Entry 4CE4 (electron microscopy, 4.90 A resolution (low resolution: residue-level contacts below are approximate; hydrogen-bond / salt-bridge calls are withheld)); this record covers chains A and Q of the 38 polymer chains in the assembly.

Chain A:
Molecule: 16S Ribosomal RNA
Source organism: Sus scrofa domestica
Sequence (1570 nucleotides; row label = number of the first residue in the row):
     1 ACCAAAGCUA GCUCAACAUN NNN
    28 NNNNNNN
    38 NNNNNNN
    24 NNNN
    35 NNN
    45 AAAUAAAAUA AAACAUUCAC CUAACAUUAA AGUAUAGGAG AUAGAAAUUU UUAUCCUGAC
   105 GCUAUAGAGA UAGUACCGUA AGG
  127A G
   128 AAAGAUGAAA GAAUAAAAUA AAAGUAAAAA AAAGCAAAGA UUACCCCUUC UACCUUUUGC
   188 AUAAUGGUUU AACCAGAAAA AAUCUAACAA AGAGAACUUU AGCUAGAUAC CCCGAAACCA
   248 GACGAGCUAC CCAUGAGCAG UUUAAAAGAA CCAACUCAUC UAUGUGGCAA AAUAGUGAGA
   308 AGACUUGUAG GUAGAGGUGA AAAGCCUAAC GAGCCUGGUG AUAGCUGGUU GUCCGAGAAA
   368 GAAUUUUAGU UCAACCUUAA AAAUACCCCA AAAACCCUAA AUUCCAAUGU AUUUUUAAGA
   428 GAUAGUCUAA AAAGGUACAG CUUUUUAGAA ACGGAUACAA CCUUGACUAG AGAGUAAAUC
   488 UUAAUACUAC CAUAGUAGGC CUAAAAGCAG CCAUCAAUUG AGAAAGCGUU AAAGCUCAAC
   548 AAAUUCACCA ACAUAAUCCC AAAAACUAAU AACAAACUCC UAGCCCAAUA CCGGACUAAU
   608 CUAUUGAAAC AUAGAAGCAA UAAUGUUAAU AUGAGUAACA AGAAGCCUUU CUCCUCGCAC
   668 ACGCUUACAU CAGUAACUAA UAAUAUACUG AUAAUUAACA ACCAAUAAAC CAAAACAACA
   728 CUAAAACGUU UAUUAAUUAC AUUGUUAACC CAACACAGGA GUGCACCAAG GAAAGAUUAA
   788 AAGAAGUAAA AGGAACUCGG CAAACACAAA CCCCGCCUGU UUACCAAAAA CAUCACCUCU
   848 AGCAUUACUA GUAUUAGAGG CAAUGCCUGC CCAGUGACAC CAGUUUAACG GCCGCGGUAU
   908 UCUGACCGUG CAAAGGUAGC AUAAUCACUU GUUCUCCAAA UAAGGACUUG UAUGAAUGGC
   968 CACACGAGGG UUUUACUGUC UCUUACUUCC AAUCAGUGAA AUUAACCUUC CCGUGAAGAG
  1028 GCGGGAAUAA AAAAAUAAGA CGAGAAGACC CUAUGGAGCU UUAAUUAACU AUUCCAAAAG
  1088 UUAAACAACU CAACCACAAA GGGAUAAAAC AUAACUUAAC AUGGACUAGC AAUUUCGGUU
  1148 GGGGUGACCU CGGAGUACAA AAAACCCUCC GAGUGAUUUU AAUCUAGACA AACCAGUCAA
  1208 AAUAACCAUA ACAUCACUUA UUGAUCCAAA AUUUUGAUCA ACGGAACAAG UUACCCUAGG
  1268 GAUAACAGCG CAAUCCUGUU CUAGAGUUCC UAUCGACAAU AGGGUUUACG ACCUCGAUGU
  1328 UGGAUCAGGA CACCCAAAUG GUGCAGCCGC UAUUAAAGGU UCGUUUGUUC AACGAUUAAA
  1388 GUCCUACGUG AUCUGAGUUC AGACCGGAGC AAUCCAGGUC GGUUUCUAUC UAUUAUAAAU
  1448 UUCUCCCAGU ACGAAAGGAC AAGAGAAAUG GGACCAACCU CACAAACGCG UCUCAGAGAU
  1508 AAUUAAUGAU UUAAUCUUAA CCUAAUUAAC UCAUAAUAAA UCCAGCCCUA GAACAGGGCA
  1568 CA
Disordered / not traced: 20-23, 28-34, 38-44, 401-407, 495-557, 573-577, 1092-1120, 1215-1218
Sequence notes: insertion (127A)

Chain Q:
Name: MRPL16
Source organism: Sus scrofa domestica
Reference sequence: F1RI89 (F1RI89_PIG); residue numbers follow UniProt; this construct covers 1-191
Chain sequence (208 residues; each row starts with the number of its first residue; X marks 17 residues of unknown identity (built as UNK)):
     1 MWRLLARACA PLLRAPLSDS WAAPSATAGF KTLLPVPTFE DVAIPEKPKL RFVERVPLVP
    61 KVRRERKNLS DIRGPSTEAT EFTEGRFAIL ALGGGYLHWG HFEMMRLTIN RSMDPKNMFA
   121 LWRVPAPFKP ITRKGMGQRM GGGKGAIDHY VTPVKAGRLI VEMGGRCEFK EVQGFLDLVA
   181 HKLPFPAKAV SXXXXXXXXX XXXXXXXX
Disordered / not traced: 1-54

How chain A and chain Q interact:
Pairs across the interface - 52 pairs, chain A then chain Q:
  A438(A) with Arg73(Q)
  A440(A) with Arg66(Q); Lys67(Q)
  G441(A) with Arg66(Q); Lys144(Q)
  G442(A) with Thr132(Q); Lys134(Q); Met140(Q); Lys144(Q); Gly145(Q)
  U443(A) with Thr132(Q); Arg133(Q); Lys134(Q)
  A444(A) with Lys67(Q)
  C445(A) with Met140(Q)
  G1148(A) with Met140(Q); Gly141(Q); Gly142(Q)
  G1149(A) with Arg139(Q)
  G1162(A) with Arg66(Q)
  U1163(A) with Arg66(Q)
  C1173(A) with Gly142(Q); Gly143(Q)
  C1174(A) with Gly141(Q); Gly142(Q); Gly143(Q); Lys144(Q)
  U1175(A) with Arg63(Q); Lys144(Q)
  C1176(A) with Arg63(Q)
  A1280(A) with Arg133(Q)
  U1281(A) with Arg133(Q); Met136(Q)
  C1288(A) with His181(Q); Lys182(Q)
  U1289(A) with Leu178(Q)
  A1290(A) with Arg111(Q)
  A1303(A) with Met104(Q); Arg111(Q); Lys182(Q)
  C1304(A) with Met104(Q); Lys182(Q)
  A1305(A) with His101(Q); Lys182(Q)
  A1306(A) with His101(Q); Leu183(Q); Pro184(Q)
  A1315(A) with Gly137(Q); Gln138(Q)
  C1316(A) with Gln138(Q); Arg139(Q); Met140(Q)
Other interface residues (no listed pair), chain A (30 interface residues in all): A439, A446, U1307, G1317
Other interface residues (no listed pair), chain Q (28 interface residues in all): Arg64, Asn68, Leu107

Overview:
30 residues of chain A and 28 residues of chain Q are in contact.
Here chain A is 16S Ribosomal RNA and chain Q is MRPL16, both from Sus scrofa domestica. Entry 4CE4 (39S large
subunit of the porcine mitochondrial ribosome) was determined by electron microscopy.
